7CY2 - chain A; structure by X-ray diffraction, 2.75 A resolution.

[Chain A]
Name: ABC1 family protein
From: Mycolicibacterium smegmatis (strain ATCC 700084 / mc(2)155)
Reference sequence: A0QTT2 (A0QTT2_MYCS2); residue numbers follow UniProt; this construct covers 1-439
Amino-acid sequence (439 residues; numbered 1 to 439; the number before each row is that of its first residue):
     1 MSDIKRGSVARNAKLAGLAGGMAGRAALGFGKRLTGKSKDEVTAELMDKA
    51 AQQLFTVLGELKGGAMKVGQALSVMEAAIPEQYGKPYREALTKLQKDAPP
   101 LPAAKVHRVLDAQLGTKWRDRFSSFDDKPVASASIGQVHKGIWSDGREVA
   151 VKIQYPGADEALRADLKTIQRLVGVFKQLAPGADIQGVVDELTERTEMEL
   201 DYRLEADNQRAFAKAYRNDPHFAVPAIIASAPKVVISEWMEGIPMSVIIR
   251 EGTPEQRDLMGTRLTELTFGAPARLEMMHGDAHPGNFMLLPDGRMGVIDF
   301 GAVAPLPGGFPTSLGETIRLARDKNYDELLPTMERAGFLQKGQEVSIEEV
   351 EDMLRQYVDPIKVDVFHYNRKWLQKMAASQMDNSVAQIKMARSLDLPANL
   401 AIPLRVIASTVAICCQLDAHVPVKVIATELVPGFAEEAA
Unresolved in the structure: 1-97, 182-184, 376-392, 438-439
What the authors report for this chain:
  - mutagenesis - K152A, E199A, E205A, W239A: decreased catalytic activity
  - mutagenesis - K67A, E191A, R195A, M198G, D281A, I402A, R405A: decreased growth in response to erythromycin

[In short]
From the paper: K67A, E191A and R195A, among others, reduce growth in response to erythromycin; K152A, E199A
and E205A, among others, reduce catalytic activity; 11 substitutions were tested in all.
Chain A is ABC1 family protein (Mycolicibacterium smegmatis (strain ATCC 700084 / mc(2)155)); the structure,
The open conformation of MSMEG_1954 from Mycobacterium smegmatis, was determined by X-ray diffraction,
deposited together with 7CYR and 7CZ2.
